PDB entry 7JV3 | X-ray diffraction, 2.80 A resolution | chains A and B of the 4 polymer chains in the assembly

Chain A (and B):
Molecule: Alkanesulfonate monooxygenase
Organism: Pseudomonas fluorescens
Notes: EC 1.14.14.5; chain B of this document is another copy of the same molecule, construct and numbering; everything in this record applies to it too
UniProt: Q3K9A1 (Q3K9A1_PSEPF); numbering as in UniProt (aligned over 1-381)
Chain sequence (404 residues; row label = number of the first residue in the row; numbers below 1 keep their minus sign (Met-22 is residue -22)):
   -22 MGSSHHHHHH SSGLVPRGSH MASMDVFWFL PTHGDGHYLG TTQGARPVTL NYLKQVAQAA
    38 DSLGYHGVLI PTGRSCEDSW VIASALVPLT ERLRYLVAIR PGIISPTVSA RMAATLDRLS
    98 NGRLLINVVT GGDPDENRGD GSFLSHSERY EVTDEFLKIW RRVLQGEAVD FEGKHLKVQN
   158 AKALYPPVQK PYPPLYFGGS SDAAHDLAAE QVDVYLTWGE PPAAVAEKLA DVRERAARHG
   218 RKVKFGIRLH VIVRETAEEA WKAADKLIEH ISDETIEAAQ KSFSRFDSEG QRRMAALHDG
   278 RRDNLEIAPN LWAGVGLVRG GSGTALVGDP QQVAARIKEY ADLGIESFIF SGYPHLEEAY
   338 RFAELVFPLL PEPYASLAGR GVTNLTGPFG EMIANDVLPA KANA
Not modelled in the structure: -22 to -1, 248-281, 295-299, 355-381 (chain B: -22 to -1, 248-281, 296-299, 355-381)
Construct notes: initiating methionine (-22); expression tag (-21 to 0)
From the paper describing this entry:
  - conformationally variable residues (side-chain flip): Trp195

Interface between chain A and chain B:
Pairs across the interface (80):
  His10(A) with Tyr162(B)
  Leu27(A) with Pro65(B), hydrophobic; Leu96(B), hydrophobic
  Arg51(A) with Arg88(B); Asn157(B); Lys159(B); Leu161(B)
  Ser52(A) with Tyr162(B), hydrogen bond (backbone-side chain)
  Cys53(A) with Tyr162(B)
  Glu54(A) with Thr92(B), hydrogen bond; Arg95(B), salt bridge; Tyr162(B)
  Asp55(A) with Met89(B); Thr92(B), hydrogen bond (backbone-side chain)
  Val58(A) with Ser61(B); Met89(B); Thr92(B); Leu93(B)
  Ser61(A) with Val58(B); Ser61(B); Ala62(B)
  Ala62(A) with Ser61(B); Pro65(B)
  Pro65(A) with Leu27(B), hydrophobic; Ala62(B)
  Leu66(A) with Leu66(B), hydrophobic
  Ile80(A) with Ile81(B); Ser82(B), hydrogen bond (backbone-backbone); Val85(B), hydrophobic
  Ile81(A) with Ile80(B)
  Ser82(A) with Ile80(B), hydrogen bond (backbone-backbone); Asp117(B), hydrogen bond (side chain-backbone)
  Thr84(A) with Gly116(B), hydrogen bond (side chain-backbone); Asp117(B)
  Val85(A) with Ile80(B), hydrophobic
  Arg88(A) with Arg51(B); Asp117(B), salt bridge
  Met89(A) with Asp55(B); Val58(B)
  Thr92(A) with Glu54(B), hydrogen bond; Asp55(B), hydrogen bond (side chain-backbone); Val58(B)
  Leu93(A) with Val58(B), hydrophobic
  Arg95(A) with Glu54(B), salt bridge
  Leu96(A) with Leu27(B); Val58(B), hydrophobic
  Asp112(A) with Asn157(B), hydrogen bond
  Arg115(A) with Val155(B); Gln156(B), hydrogen bond (backbone-backbone)
  Gly116(A) with Thr84(B), hydrogen bond (backbone-side chain); Val155(B); Gln156(B), hydrogen bond (backbone-backbone); Asn157(B); Ala158(B)
  Asp117(A) with Ser82(B), hydrogen bond (backbone-side chain); Thr84(B); Arg88(B), salt bridge
  Gly118(A) with Lys154(B); Val155(B)
  Phe120(A) with Lys154(B); Gln156(B)
  Lys154(A) with Gly118(B); Phe120(B)
  Val155(A) with Arg115(B); Gly116(B); Gly118(B)
  Gln156(A) with Arg115(B), hydrogen bond (backbone-backbone); Gly116(B), hydrogen bond (backbone-backbone); Phe120(B)
  Asn157(A) with Asp112(B), hydrogen bond; Gly116(B)
  Ala158(A) with Gly116(B)
  Lys159(A) with Arg51(B)
  Leu161(A) with Arg51(B); Ser52(B)
  Tyr162(A) with Thr9(B); His10(B); Ser52(B), hydrogen bond (side chain-backbone); Cys53(B); Glu54(B)
Other interface residues (no listed pair), chain A (41 interface residues in all): Thr9, Val25, Trp57, Ile59
Other interface residues (no listed pair), chain B (41 interface residues in all): Gly50, Trp57, Ile59

Overview:
The chain A/chain B interface involves 41 residues from each chain; the contacts include 18 hydrogen bonds and
4 salt bridges. Polar contacts include Glu54(A)-Arg95(B), Arg88(A)-Asp117(B) and Ser52(A)-Tyr162(B). From the
paper: conformational variability at Trp195(A).
Chain A and chain B are both Alkanesulfonate monooxygenase (Pseudomonas fluorescens); the structure, Crystal
structure of alkanesulfonate monooxygenase MsuD from Pseudomonas fluorescens, was determined by X-ray
diffraction, deposited together with 7JW9, 7JYB, 7K14 and 7K64.
